PDB entry 7BYL | electron microscopy, 2.50 A resolution | chains C and D of the 8 polymer chains in the assembly

== Chain C ==
Protein: Green fluorescent protein, Potassium voltage-gated channel subfamily KQT member 4
Organism: Aequorea victoria
Reference sequence: chimeric construct of P42212, P56696: residues -253 to -17 from P42212 (GFP_AEQVI) positions 2-238 (UniProt number = residue number + 255); residues 1-695 from P56696 positions 1-695 (same numbers)
Chain sequence (979 residues; row label = number of the first residue in the row; numbers below 1 keep their minus sign (Met-283 is residue -283)):
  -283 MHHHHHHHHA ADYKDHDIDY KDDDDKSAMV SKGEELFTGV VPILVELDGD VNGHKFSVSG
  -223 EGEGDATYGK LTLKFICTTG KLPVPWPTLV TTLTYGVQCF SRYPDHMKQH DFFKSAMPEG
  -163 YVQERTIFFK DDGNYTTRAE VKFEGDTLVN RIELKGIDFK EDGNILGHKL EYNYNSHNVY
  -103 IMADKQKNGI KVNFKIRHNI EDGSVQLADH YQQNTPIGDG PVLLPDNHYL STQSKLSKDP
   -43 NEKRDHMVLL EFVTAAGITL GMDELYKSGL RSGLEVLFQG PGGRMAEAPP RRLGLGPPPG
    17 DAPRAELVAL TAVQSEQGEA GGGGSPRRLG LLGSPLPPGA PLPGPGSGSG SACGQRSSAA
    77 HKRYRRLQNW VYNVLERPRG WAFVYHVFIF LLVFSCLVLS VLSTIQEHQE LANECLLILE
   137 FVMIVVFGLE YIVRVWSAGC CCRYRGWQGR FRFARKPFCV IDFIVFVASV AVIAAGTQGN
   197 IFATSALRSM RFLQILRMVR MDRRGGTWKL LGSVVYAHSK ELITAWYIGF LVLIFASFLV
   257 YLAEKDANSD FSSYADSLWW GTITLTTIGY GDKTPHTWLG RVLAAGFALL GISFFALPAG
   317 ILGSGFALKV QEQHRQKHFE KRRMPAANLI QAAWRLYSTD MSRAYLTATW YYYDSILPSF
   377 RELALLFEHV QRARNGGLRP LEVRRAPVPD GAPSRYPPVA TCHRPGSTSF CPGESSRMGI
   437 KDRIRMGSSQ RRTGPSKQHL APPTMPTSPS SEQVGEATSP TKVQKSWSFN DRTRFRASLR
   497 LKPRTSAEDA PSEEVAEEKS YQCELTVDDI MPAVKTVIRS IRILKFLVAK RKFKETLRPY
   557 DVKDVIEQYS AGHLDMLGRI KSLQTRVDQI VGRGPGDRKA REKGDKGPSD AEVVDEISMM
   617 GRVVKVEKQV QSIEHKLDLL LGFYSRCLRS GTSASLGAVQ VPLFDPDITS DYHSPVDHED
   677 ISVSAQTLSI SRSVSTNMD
Disordered / not traced: -283 to 73, 194-198, 368-523, 589-695
Differences from the reference sequence: expression tag (-283 to -254); engineered mutation Leu-191 (Phe64 in P42212), Thr-190 (Ser65 in P42212), Thr-148 (Lys107 in P42212), Lys-49 (Ala206 in P42212), Leu-24 (His231 in P42212); linker (-16 to 0)
UniProt features mapped onto this chain:
  - modified residue: Tyr-189 (Z: -2,3-didehydrotyrosine)
  - region (Interaction with CALM): Ala342 to Arg351, Arg535 to Phe549
  - binding site (a 1,2-diacyl-sn-glycero-3-phospho-(1D-myo-inositol-4,5-bisphosphate)): Arg93, Lys172, Arg219, Arg220, Lys225, Ser235, His330, Lys333
Metal / ion sites: K+ site 1: Thr283, Ile284 (shared with 2 residues of chain A; 2 residues of chain E; 2 residues of chain G); K+ site 2: Thr283 (shared with 1 residue of chain A; 1 residue of chain E; 1 residue of chain G); K+ site 3: Ile284, Gly285 (shared with 2 residues of chain A; 2 residues of chain E; 2 residues of chain G); K+ site 4: Gly285, Tyr286 (shared with 2 residues of chain A; 2 residues of chain E; 2 residues of chain G)
Small-molecule neighbours: PtdIns(4,5)P2 (PT5; [(2R)-1-octadecanoyloxy-3-[oxidanyl-[(1R,2R,3S,4R,5R,6S)-2,3,6-tris(oxidanyl)-4,5-diphosphonooxy-cyclohexyl]oxy-phospho ryl]oxy-propan-2-yl] (8Z)-icosa-5,8,11,14-tetraenoate): Leu91, Glu92, Pro94, Phe99, His102, Val103, Phe106, Arg150, Lys172, Phe174, Cys175, Arg216, Met217, Asp218, Arg219

== Chain D ==
Protein: Calmodulin-3
Organism: Homo sapiens
Reference sequence: P0DP25 (CALM3_HUMAN); residues 0-148 here correspond to UniProt positions 1-149 (UniProt number = residue number + 1)
Chain sequence (149 residues; each row starts with the number of its first residue; numbering starts at 0):
     0 MADQLTEEQI AEFKEAFSLF DKDGDGTITT KELGTVMRSL GQNPTEAELQ DMINEVDADG
    60 NGTIDFPEFL TMMARKMKDT DSEEEIREAF RVFDKDGNGY ISAAELRHVM TNLGEKLTDE
   120 EVDEMIREAD IDGDGQVNYE EFVQMMTAK
Disordered / not traced: 0-1, 148
UniProt features mapped onto this chain:
  - binding site (Ca(2+)): Asp20, Asp22, Asp24, Thr26, Glu31, Asp56, Asp58, Asn60, Thr62, Glu67, Asp93, Asp95, Asn97, Tyr99, Glu104, Asp129, Asp131, Asp133, Gln135, Glu140
  - modified residue: Ala1 (N-acetylalanine), Lys21 (N6-acetyllysine), Thr44 (Phosphothreonine), Ser81 (Phosphoserine), Lys94 (N6-acetyllysine), Tyr99 (Phosphotyrosine), Ser101 (Phosphoserine), Thr110 (Phosphothreonine), Lys115 (N6,N6,N6-trimethyllysine), Tyr138 (Phosphotyrosine)
  - cross-link: Lys21 (Glycyl lysine isopeptide (Lys-Gly) (interchain with G-Cter in SUMO2))

== How chain C and chain D interact ==
Contacting residue pairs (95; chain C residue first):
  Lys78(C) - Asp131(D)  salt bridge
  Lys78(C) - Gly132(D)
  Arg82(C) - Asp133(D)  salt bridge
  Asn85(C) - Tyr99(D)  hydrogen bond
  Asn89(C) - Gly96(D)
  Asn89(C) - Asn97(D)
  Arg93(C) - Gly96(D)  hydrogen bond (side chain-backbone)
  Arg93(C) - Asn97(D)
  Arg95(C) - Lys94(D)
  Arg95(C) - Asp95(D)
  Cys158(C) - Glu140(D)  hydrogen bond
  Cys158(C) - Gln143(D)
  Arg161(C) - Glu140(D)  salt bridge
  Arg338(C) - Glu87(D)
  Arg338(C) - Val91(D)
  Arg339(C) - Leu112(D)
  Met340(C) - Leu112(D)  hydrophobic
  Met340(C) - Gly113(D)
  Ala342(C) - Ala88(D)
  Ala342(C) - Val91(D)  hydrophobic
  Ala343(C) - Phe92(D)  hydrophobic
  Ala343(C) - Met109(D)
  Ala343(C) - Leu112(D)  hydrophobic
  Asn344(C) - Gly113(D)
  Asn344(C) - Glu114(D)  hydrogen bond (side chain-backbone)
  Leu345(C) - Glu84(D)
  Ile346(C) - Ala88(D)  hydrophobic
  Ile346(C) - Phe89(D)  hydrophobic
  Ile346(C) - Met109(D)  hydrophobic
  Ile346(C) - Met124(D)  hydrophobic
  Gln347(C) - Val108(D)
  Gln347(C) - Met109(D)  hydrogen bond (side chain-backbone)
  Gln347(C) - Leu112(D)  hydrogen bond (side chain-backbone)
  Gln347(C) - Gly113(D)
  Gln347(C) - Glu114(D)  hydrogen bond (side chain-backbone)
  Gln347(C) - Lys115(D)
  Ala349(C) - Met76(D)
  Ala349(C) - Ile85(D)  hydrophobic
  Trp350(C) - Glu120(D)
  Trp350(C) - Glu123(D)
  Trp350(C) - Met124(D)  hydrophobic
  Trp350(C) - Glu127(D)
  Trp350(C) - Phe141(D)  hydrophobic
  Arg351(C) - Glu114(D)  hydrogen bond (side chain-backbone)
  Arg351(C) - Lys115(D)  hydrogen bond (side chain-backbone)
  Arg351(C) - Leu116(D)
  Arg351(C) - Glu120(D)  salt bridge
  Leu352(C) - Met76(D)  hydrophobic
  Tyr353(C) - Met76(D)  hydrophobic
  Tyr353(C) - Glu127(D)  hydrogen bond
  Tyr353(C) - Met144(D)
  Tyr353(C) - Met145(D)  hydrophobic
  Met357(C) - Glu127(D)
  Ser358(C) - Glu123(D)  hydrogen bond
  Arg359(C) - Glu123(D)  hydrogen bond (backbone-side chain)
  Pro528(C) - Glu14(D)
  Ala529(C) - Glu14(D)
  Thr532(C) - Ala15(D)
  Thr532(C) - Met72(D)
  Val533(C) - Ala15(D)
  Val533(C) - Phe19(D)  hydrophobic
  Val533(C) - Val35(D)  hydrophobic
  Ile534(C) - Leu39(D)  hydrophobic
  Ser536(C) - Phe19(D)
  Ser536(C) - Phe68(D)
  Ser536(C) - Met72(D)
  Ile537(C) - Met36(D)  hydrophobic
  Ile537(C) - Gln41(D)
  Ile539(C) - Met71(D)  hydrophobic
  Ile539(C) - Lys75(D)
  Leu540(C) - Met51(D)
  Leu540(C) - Val55(D)  hydrophobic
  Leu540(C) - Met71(D)  hydrophobic
  Lys541(C) - Gln41(D)  hydrogen bond
  Phe542(C) - Met76(D)  hydrophobic
  Phe542(C) - Ser81(D)
  Phe542(C) - Ile85(D)  hydrophobic
  Leu543(C) - Glu54(D)
  Leu543(C) - Val55(D)  hydrophobic
  Leu543(C) - Arg74(D)
  Val544(C) - Asp50(D)
  Val544(C) - Met51(D)  hydrophobic
  Val544(C) - Glu54(D)
  Lys546(C) - Asp78(D)  salt bridge
  Lys546(C) - Asp80(D)  salt bridge
  Lys546(C) - Ser81(D)  hydrogen bond
  Lys546(C) - Glu84(D)
  Arg547(C) - Asp50(D)  salt bridge
  Arg547(C) - Glu54(D)  salt bridge
  Lys548(C) - Asp50(D)  salt bridge
  Phe549(C) - Glu84(D)
  Phe549(C) - Glu87(D)
  Phe549(C) - Ala88(D)  hydrophobic
  Lys550(C) - Asp80(D)  salt bridge
  Lys550(C) - Glu84(D)
Other interface residues (no listed pair), chain C (44 interface residues in all): Asp356
Other interface residues (no listed pair), chain D (57 interface residues in all): Phe12, Leu18, Leu32, Ile63, Arg90, Gly98

== Summary ==
Chain C and chain D form an interface of 44 and 57 residues respectively, with 14 hydrogen bonds and 10 salt
bridges. Polar contacts include Lys78(C)-Asp131(D), Arg82(C)-Asp133(D) and Arg161(C)-Glu140(D). Bound to chain
C: PtdIns(4,5)P2.
Chain C is Green fluorescent protein, Potassium voltage-gated channel subfamily KQT member 4 (Aequorea
victoria) and chain D is Calmodulin-3 (Homo sapiens); the structure, Cryo-EM structure of human KCNQ4, was
determined by electron microscopy (same publication as 7BYM and 7BYN).
